1RC7 - chains D and A of the 5 polymer chains in the assembly; structure by X-ray diffraction, 2.15 A resolution.

[Chain D]
Molecule: 10-nt RNA strand
Sequence (10 nucleotides; each row starts with the number of its first residue):
    21 GGCGCGCGCC

[Chain A]
Name: Ribonuclease III
Organism: Aquifex aeolicus
Notes: EC 3.1.26.3
UniProt: O67082 (RNC_AQUAE); numbering as in UniProt (aligned over 1-220)
Chain sequence (220 residues; each row starts with the number of its first residue):
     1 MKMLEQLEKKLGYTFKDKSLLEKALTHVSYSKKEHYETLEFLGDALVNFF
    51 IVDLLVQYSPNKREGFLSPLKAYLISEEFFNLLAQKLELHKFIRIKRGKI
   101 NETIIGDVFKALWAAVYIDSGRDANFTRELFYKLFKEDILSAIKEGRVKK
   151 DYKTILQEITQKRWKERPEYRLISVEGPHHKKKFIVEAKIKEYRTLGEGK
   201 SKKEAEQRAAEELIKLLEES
Construct notes: engineered mutation Lys-110 (Glu in O67082)
Curated features (UniProtKB/Swiss-Prot):
  - active site: Asp-44
  - binding site (Mg(2+)): Glu-40, Asp-107
  - mutagenesis: Asp-44 (D44N: Very low catalytic activity, binds RNA normally), Gln-157 (Q157A: No RNase activity, no RNA binding)
What the authors report for this chain:
  - binding site for the 10-nt RNA strand (chain D): Asn-61, Arg-63, Gln-157
  - binding site for the 10-nt RNA strand: Lys-32, Lys-96, Lys-99
  - binding site for the 10-nt RNA strand: Arg-97, His-179
  - binding site for the 10-nt RNA strand: Gln-161
  - specificity-determining residues: Gln-161 (proposed by the authors, not directly observed)
  - conformationally variable residues (domain motion): Glu-145 to Asp-151
  - contacts within the chain: Glu-40/Lys-110 (hydrogen bond), Asp-44/Lys-110, Asp-107/Lys-110 (hydrogen bond)

[How chain D and chain A interact]
Pairs across the interface (15):
  C23(D) / Arg-167(A)  sugar contact
  G24(D) / Gln-157(A)  hydrogen bond to the sugar
  G24(D) / Arg-167(A)  hydrogen bond to the sugar
  C25(D) / Lys-153(A)  hydrogen bond to the phosphate
  C25(D) / Thr-154(A)  hydrogen bond to the sugar
  C25(D) / Gln-157(A)  hydrogen bond to the sugar
  G26(D) / Asp-151(A)  sugar contact
  G26(D) / Lys-153(A)  salt bridge to the phosphate
  G26(D) / Thr-154(A)  hydrogen bond to the sugar
  G26(D) / Lys-203(A)  salt bridge to the phosphate
  C27(D) / Lys-203(A)  salt bridge to the phosphate
  G28(D) / Asn-61(A)  hydrogen bond to the phosphate
  G28(D) / Phe-66(A)  sugar contact
  C29(D) / Asn-61(A)  hydrogen bond to the phosphate
  C29(D) / Arg-63(A)  salt bridge to the phosphate
Interface residues without a listed pair, chain A (10 interface residues in all): Gln-207

[Overview]
Chain D and chain A form an interface of 7 and 10 residues respectively, with 8 hydrogen bonds and 4 salt
bridges. Polar contacts include G24(D)/Gln-157(A), G24(D)/Arg-167(A) and C25(D)/Thr-154(A). From the paper: a
binding site for the 10-nt RNA strand at Lys-32(A), Lys-96(A) and Lys-99(A) among others; a binding site for
the 10-nt RNA strand (chain D) at Asn-61(A), Arg-63(A) and Gln-157(A).
Here chain D is a 10-nt RNA strand and chain A is Ribonuclease III (Aquifex aeolicus). Entry 1RC7 (Crystal
structure of RNase III Mutant E110K from Aquifex Aeolicus complexed with ds-RNA at 2.15 Angstrom ...) was
determined by X-ray diffraction together with 1RC5 from the same study.
